PDB entry 7EY0 | electron microscopy, 3.20 A resolution | chains L and R of the 6 polymer chains in the assembly

# Chain L
Molecule: Bd-813L
Source organism: Homo sapiens
Amino-acid sequence (215 residues; numbered 1 to 215; the number before each row is that of its first residue):
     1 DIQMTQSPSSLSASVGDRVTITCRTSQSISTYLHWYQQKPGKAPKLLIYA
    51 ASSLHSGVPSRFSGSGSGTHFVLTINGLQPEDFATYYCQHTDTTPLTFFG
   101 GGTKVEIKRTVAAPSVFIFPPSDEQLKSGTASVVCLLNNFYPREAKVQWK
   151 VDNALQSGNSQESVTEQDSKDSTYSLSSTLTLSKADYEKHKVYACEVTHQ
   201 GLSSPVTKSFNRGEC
Not modelled in the structure: 56-60, 106-215
Disulfide bonds: Cys23-Cys88

# Chain R
Molecule: Spike glycoprotein
Source organism: Severe acute respiratory syndrome coronavirus 2
UniProtKB: P0DTC2 (SPIKE_SARS2); aligned to UniProt positions 1-1204 over residues 4-1207 (the alignment contains insertions or deletions, so no single offset holds)
Amino-acid sequence (1285 residues; row label = number of the first residue in the row):
     4 MFVFLVLLPLVSSQCVNFTTRTQLPPAYTNSFTRGVYYPDKVFRSSVLHS
    54 TQDLFLPFFSNVTWFHAIHVSGTNGTKRFANPVLPFNDGVYFASTEKSNI
   104 IRGWIFGTTLDSKTQSLLIVNNATNVVIKVCEFQFCNDPFLGVYYHKNNK
   154 SWMESEFRVYSSANNCTFEYVSQPFLMDLEGKQGNFKNLREFVFKNIDGY
   204 FKIYSKHTPINLVRGLPQGFSALEPLVDLPIGINITRFQTLHRSYLTPGD
   254 SSSGWTAGAAAYYVGYLQPRTFLLKYNENGTITDAVDCALDPLSETKCTL
   304 KSFTVEKGIYQTSNFRVQPTESIVRFPNITNLCPFGEVFNATRFASVYAW
   354 NRKRISNCVADYSVLYNSASFSTFKCYGVSPTKLNDLCFTNVYADSFVIR
   404 GDEVRQIAPGQTGNIADYNYKLPDDFTGCVIAWNSNNLDSKVGGNYNYLY
   454 RLFRKSNLKPFERDISTEIYQAGSTPCNGVKGFNCYFPLQSYGFQPTYGV
   504 GYQPYRVVVLSFELLHAPATVCGPKKSTNLVKNKCVNFNFNGLTGTGVLT
   554 ESNKKFLPFQQFGRDIADTTDAVRDPQTLEILDITPCSFGGVSVITPGTN
   604 TSNQVAVLYQGVNCTEVPVAIHADQLTPTWRVYSTGSNVFQTRAGCLIGA
   654 EHVNNSYECDIPIGAGICASYQTQTNSPGSASSVASQSIIAYTMSLGVEN
   704 SVAYSNNSIAIPTNFTISVTTEILPVSMTKTSVDCTMYICGDSTECSNLL
   754 LQYGSFCTQLNRALTGIAVEQDKNTQEVFAQVKQIYKTPPIKDFGGFNFS
   804 QILPDPSKPSKRSPIEDLLFNKVTLADAGFIKQYGDCLGDIAARDLICAQ
   854 KFNGLTVLPPLLTDEMIAQYTSALLAGTITSGWTFGAGPALQIPFPMQMA
   904 YRFNGIGVTQNVLYENQKLIANQFNSAIGKIQDSLSSTPSALGKLQDVVN
   954 QNAQALNTLVKQLSSNFGAISSVLNDILSRLDPPEAEVQIDRLITGRLQS
  1004 LQTYVTQQLIRAAEIRASANLAATKMSECVLGQSKRVDFCGKGYHLMSFP
  1054 QSAPHGVVFLHVTYVPAQEKNFTTAPAICHDGKAHFPREGVFVSNGTHWF
  1104 VTQRNFYEPQIITTDNTFVSGNCDVVIGIVNNTVYDPLQPELDSFKEELD
  1154 KYFKNHTSPDVDLGDISGINASVVNIQKEIDRLNEVAKNLNESLIDLQEL
  1204 GKYEQGSGYIPEAPRDGQAYVRKDGEWVLLSTFLGRSLEVLFQGPGHHHH
  1254 HHHHSAWSHPQFEKGGGSGGGGSGGSAWSHPQFEK
Not modelled in the structure: 4-333, 517-1288
Construct notes: conflict Phe21 (Leu18 in P0DTC2), Ala83 (Asp80 in P0DTC2), Gly218 (Asp215 in P0DTC2), Asn417 (Lys in P0DTC2), Lys484 (Glu in P0DTC2), Tyr501 (Asn in P0DTC2), Gly614 (Asp in P0DTC2), Gly682 (Arg in P0DTC2), Ser683 (Arg in P0DTC2), Ser685 (Arg in P0DTC2), Val701 (Ala in P0DTC2), Pro817 (Phe in P0DTC2), Pro892 (Ala in P0DTC2), Pro899 (Ala in P0DTC2), Pro942 (Ala in P0DTC2), Pro986 (Lys in P0DTC2), Pro987 (Val in P0DTC2); expression tag (1208-1288)
Curated features (UniProtKB/Swiss-Prot):
  - glycosylation (N-linked (GlcNAc...) asparagine): Asn20 (complex), Asn64 (hybrid), Asn77 (complex), Asn125 (hybrid), Asn152 (complex), Asn168 (complex), Asn237 (high mannose), Asn334 (complex), Asn606 (hybrid)
Disulfide bonds: Cys336-Cys361, Cys379-Cys432, Cys480-Cys488

# Interface between chain L and chain R
Contacting residue pairs - 13 pairs, chain L then chain R:
  Ser28(L) with Tyr505(R)
  Ile29(L) with Tyr505(R), hydrophobic
  Ser30(L) with Tyr501(R); Tyr505(R)
  Tyr32(L) with Arg403(R); Tyr505(R)
  His90(L) with Tyr505(R), hydrogen bond
  Asp92(L) with Asp405(R)
  Thr93(L) with Asp405(R); Glu406(R); Arg408(R); Gln409(R)
  Thr94(L) with Arg408(R)

# In short
The interface between chain L and chain R involves 8 residues on one side and 7 on the other, with 1 hydrogen
bond. The hydrogen-bonded pair is His90(L)-Tyr505(R).
Here chain L is Bd-813L (Homo sapiens) and chain R is Spike glycoprotein (Severe acute respiratory syndrome
coronavirus 2). Entry 7EY0 (Local CryoEM structure of the SARS-CoV-2 S6PV2 in complex with BD-813 Fab and
BD-744 Fab) was determined by electron microscopy, deposited together with 7EYA and 7EZV.
